PDB entry 7XUG | electron microscopy, 3.57 A resolution | chains I and K of the 8 polymer chains in the assembly

# Chain I
Name: DNA-directed RNA polymerase subunit beta
From: Escherichia coli (strain K12)
Notes: EC 2.7.7.6
UniProt: P0A8V2 (RPOB_ECOLI); residue numbers follow UniProt; this construct covers 1-1342
Sequence (1342 residues; row label = number of the first residue in the row):
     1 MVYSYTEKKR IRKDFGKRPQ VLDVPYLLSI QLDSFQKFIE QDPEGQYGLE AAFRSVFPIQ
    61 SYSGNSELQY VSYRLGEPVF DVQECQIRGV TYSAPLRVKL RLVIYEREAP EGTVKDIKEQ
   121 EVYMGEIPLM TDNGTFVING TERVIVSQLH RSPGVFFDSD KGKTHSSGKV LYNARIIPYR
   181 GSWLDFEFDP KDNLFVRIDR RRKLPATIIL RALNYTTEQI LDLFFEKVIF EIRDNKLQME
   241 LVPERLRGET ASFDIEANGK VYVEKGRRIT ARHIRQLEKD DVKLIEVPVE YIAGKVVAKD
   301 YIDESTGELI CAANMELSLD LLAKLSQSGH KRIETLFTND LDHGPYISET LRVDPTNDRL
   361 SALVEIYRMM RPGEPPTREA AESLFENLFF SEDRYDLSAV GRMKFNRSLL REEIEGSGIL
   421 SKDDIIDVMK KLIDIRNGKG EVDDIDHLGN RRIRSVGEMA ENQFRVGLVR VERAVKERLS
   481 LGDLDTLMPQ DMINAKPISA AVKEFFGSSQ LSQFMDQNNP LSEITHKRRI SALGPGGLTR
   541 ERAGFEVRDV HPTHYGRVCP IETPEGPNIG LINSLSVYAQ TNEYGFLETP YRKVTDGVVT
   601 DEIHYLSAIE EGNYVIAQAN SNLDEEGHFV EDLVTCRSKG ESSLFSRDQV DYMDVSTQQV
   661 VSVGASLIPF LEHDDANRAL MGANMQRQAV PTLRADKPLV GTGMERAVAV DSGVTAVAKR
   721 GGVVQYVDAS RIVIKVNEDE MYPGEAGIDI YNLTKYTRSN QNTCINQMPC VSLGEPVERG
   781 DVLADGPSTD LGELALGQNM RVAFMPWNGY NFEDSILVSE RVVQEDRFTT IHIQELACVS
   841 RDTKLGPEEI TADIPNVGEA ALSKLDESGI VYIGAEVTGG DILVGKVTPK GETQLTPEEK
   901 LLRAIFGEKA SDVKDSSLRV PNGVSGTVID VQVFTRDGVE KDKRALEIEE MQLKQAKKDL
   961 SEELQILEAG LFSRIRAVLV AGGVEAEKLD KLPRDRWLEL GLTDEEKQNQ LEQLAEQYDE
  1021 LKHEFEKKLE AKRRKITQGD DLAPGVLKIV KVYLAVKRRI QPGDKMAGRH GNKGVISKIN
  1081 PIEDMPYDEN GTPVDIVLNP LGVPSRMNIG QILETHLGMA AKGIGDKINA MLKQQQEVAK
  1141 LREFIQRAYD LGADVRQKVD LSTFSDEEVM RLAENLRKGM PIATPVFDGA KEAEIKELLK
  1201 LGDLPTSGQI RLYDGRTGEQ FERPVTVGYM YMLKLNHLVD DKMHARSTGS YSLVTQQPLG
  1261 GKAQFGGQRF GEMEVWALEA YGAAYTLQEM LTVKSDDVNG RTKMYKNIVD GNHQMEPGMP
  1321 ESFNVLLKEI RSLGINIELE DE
Not modelled in the structure: 1, 890-914, 1342
UniProt features mapped onto this chain:
  - modified residue (N6-acetyllysine): K1022, K1200
  - mutagenesis: I561 (I561S: Resistant to antibiotics salinamide A and B), I569 (I569S: Resistant to antibiotics salinamide A and B), A665 (A665E: Resistant to antibiotics salinamide A and B), D675 (D675A/G: Resistant to antibiotics salinamide A and B), N677 (N677H/K: Resistant to antibiotics salinamide A and B), L680 (L680M: Resistant to antibiotics salinamide A and B), E813 (E813K: Disrupts the enzyme's active center)

# Chain K
Name: DNA-directed RNA polymerase subunit omega
From: Escherichia coli (strain K12)
Notes: EC 2.7.7.6
UniProt: P0A800 (RPOZ_ECOLI); numbering as in UniProt (aligned over 1-91)
Sequence (91 residues; each row starts with the number of its first residue):
     1 MARVTVQDAV EKIGNRFDLV LVAARRARQM QVGGKDPLVP EENDKTTVIA LREIEEGLIN
    61 NQILDVRERQ EQQEQEAAEL QAVTAIAEGR R
Not modelled in the structure: 1-2, 82-91

# How chain I and chain K interact
Pairs across the interface (8):
  Y1281(I) - F17(K)
  Y1285(I) - L21(K)  hydrophobic
  G1311(I) - Q31(K)
  N1312(I) - Q31(K)
  N1312(I) - V32(K)
  H1313(I) - R28(K)  hydrogen bond (backbone-side chain)
  H1313(I) - Q31(K)  hydrogen bond (backbone-side chain)
  Q1314(I) - R28(K)  hydrogen bond

# Summary
6 residues of chain I face 5 of chain K across their interface, with 3 hydrogen bonds. Polar pairs include
H1313(I)-R28(K), H1313(I)-Q31(K) and Q1314(I)-R28(K). Curated annotation (UniProt) lists 7 mutagenesis sites
on chain I.
Here chain I is DNA-directed RNA polymerase subunit beta and chain K is DNA-directed RNA polymerase subunit
omega, both from Escherichia coli (strain K12). Entry 7XUG (cryo-EM structure of HK022 putRNA-less E.coli RNA
polymerase elongation complex) was determined by electron microscopy together with 7XUE and 7XUI from the same
study.
